PDB entry 8WRB | electron microscopy, 2.91 A resolution | chains A and B of the 5 polymer chains in the assembly

[Chain A]
Name: Guanine nucleotide-binding protein G(i) subunit alpha-1
Organism: Homo sapiens
UniProtKB: P63096 (GNAI1_HUMAN); residues 1-354 here = UniProt positions 1-354
Sequence (354 residues; row label = number of the first residue in the row):
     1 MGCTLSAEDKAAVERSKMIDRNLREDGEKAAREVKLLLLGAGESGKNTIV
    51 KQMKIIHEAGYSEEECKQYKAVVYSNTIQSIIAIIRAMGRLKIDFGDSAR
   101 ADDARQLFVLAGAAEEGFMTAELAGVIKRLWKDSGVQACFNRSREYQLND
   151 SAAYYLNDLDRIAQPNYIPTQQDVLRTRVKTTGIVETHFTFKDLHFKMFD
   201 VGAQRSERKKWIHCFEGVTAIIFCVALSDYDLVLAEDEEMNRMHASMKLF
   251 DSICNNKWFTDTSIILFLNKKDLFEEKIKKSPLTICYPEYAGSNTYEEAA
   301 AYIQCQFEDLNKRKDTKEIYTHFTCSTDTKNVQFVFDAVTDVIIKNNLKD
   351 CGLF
Unresolved in the structure: 1-3, 54-181
Differences from the reference sequence: engineered mutation Asn47 (Ser in P63096), Ala203 (Gly in P63096), Ala245 (Glu in P63096), Ser326 (Ala in P63096)
UniProt features mapped onto this chain:
  - region: Lys35 to Lys46, Thr48 (G1 motif), Asp173 to Thr181 (G2 motif), Phe196 to Gly202, Gln204, Arg205 (G3 motif), Ile265 to Asp272 (G4 motif), Thr324, Cys325, Thr327 to Thr329 (G5 motif)
  - binding site (GTP): Glu43 to Lys46, Thr48, Ser151, Leu175 to Thr181, Asp200 to Gly202, Gln204, Asn269 to Asp272
  - binding site (Mg(2+)): Thr181
  - modified residue: Arg178 (ADP-ribosylarginine), Gln204 (Deamidated glutamine), Cys351 (ADP-ribosylcysteine)
  - lipidation: Gly2 (N-myristoyl glycine), Cys3 (S-palmitoyl cysteine)
  - natural variant: Gly40 (G40C: In NEDHISB; G40R: In NEDHISB), Gly45 (G45D: In NEDHISB), Thr48 (T48I: In NEDHISB; T48K: In NEDHISB), Gln52 (Q52P: In NEDHISB), Ser75 (deletion: In NEDHISB; uncertain significance), Gln172 (deletion: In NEDHISB), Asp173 (D173V: In NEDHISB), Glu186 to Phe189 (deletion: In NEDHISB; uncertain significance), Cys224 (C224Y: In NEDHISB), Lys270 (K270N: In NEDHISB; K270R: In NEDHISB), Asp272 (D272G: In NEDHISB), Val332 (V332E: In NEDHISB; uncertain significance)
  - mutagenesis: Gly42 (G42R: Abolishes switch to an activated conformation and dissociation from beta and gamma subunits upon GTP binding. Abolishes interaction with RGS family members), Glu116 (E116L: Enhances interaction (inactive GDP-bound) with RGS14), Gln147 (Q147L: Enhances interaction (inactive GDP-bound) with RGS14)

[Chain B]
Name: Guanine nucleotide-binding protein G(I)/G(S)/G(T) subunit beta-1
Organism: Homo sapiens
UniProtKB: P62873 (GBB1_HUMAN); residue numbers follow UniProt; this construct covers 2-340
Sequence (376 residues; row label = number of the first residue in the row; numbers below 1 keep their minus sign (Met-9 is residue -9)):
    -9 MHHHHHHGSSGSELDQLRQEAEQLKNQIRDARKACADATLSQITNNIDPV
    41 GRIQMRTRRTLRGHLAKIYAMHWGTDSRLLVSASQDGKLIIWDSYTTNKV
    91 HAIPLRSSWVMTCAYAPSGNYVACGGLDNICSIYNLKTREGNVRVSRELA
   141 GHTGYLSCCRFLDDNQIVTSSGDTTCALWDIETGQQTTTFTGHTGDVMSL
   191 SLAPDTRLFVSGACDASAKLWDVREGMCRQTFTGHESDINAICFFPNGNA
   241 FATGSDDATCRLFDLRADQELMTYSHDNIICGITSVSFSKSGRLLLAGYD
   291 DFNCNVWDALKADRAGVLAGHDNRVSCLGVTDDGMAVATGSWDSFLKIWN
   341 GSSGGGGSGGGGSSGVSGWRLFKKIS
Unresolved in the structure: -9 to 1, 344-366
Differences from the reference sequence: initiating methionine (-9); expression tag (-8 to 1, 341-366)
UniProt features mapped onto this chain:
  - modified residue: Ser2 (N-acetylserine), His266 (Phosphohistidine)
  - natural variant: Leu30 (L30F: In MRD42; uncertain significance), Arg52 (R52G: In MRD42), Gly64 (G64V: In MRD42), Asp76 (D76E: In MRD42; D76G: In MRD42), Gly77 (G77S: In MRD42), Lys78 (K78R: In MRD42), Ile80 (I80N: In MRD42; I80T: In MRD42), His91 (H91R: In MRD42; uncertain significance), Ala92 (A92T: In MRD42), Pro94 (P94S: In MRD42), Leu95 (L95P: In MRD42), Arg96 (R96L: In MRD42), 5 further natural variant entries in UniProt

[How chain A and chain B interact]
Contacting residue pairs (46; chain A residue first):
  Val13(A) with Asn88(B)
  Arg15(A) with Val90(B), hydrogen bond (side chain-backbone); His91(B), hydrogen bond
  Ser16(A) with Asn88(B); Lys89(B), hydrogen bond (side chain-backbone)
  Ile19(A) with Lys89(B); Ala92(B), hydrophobic
  Asp20(A) with Lys89(B), salt bridge
  Leu23(A) with Leu55(B); Lys78(B); Ile80(B), hydrophobic; Lys89(B)
  Asp26(A) with Lys78(B), salt bridge
  Gly27(A) with Leu55(B)
  Thr182(A) with Asn119(B), hydrogen bond (backbone-side chain)
  Gly183(A) with Leu117(B); Asn119(B)
  Ile184(A) with Trp99(B); Leu117(B), hydrogen bond (backbone-backbone)
  Glu186(A) with Trp99(B), hydrogen bond
  Phe199(A) with Trp99(B), hydrophobic
  Gln204(A) with Leu117(B); Tyr145(B)
  Ser206(A) with Tyr145(B); Gly162(B); Asp186(B)
  Glu207(A) with Asp186(B), hydrogen bond (backbone-side chain)
  Lys210(A) with Met101(B); Tyr145(B); Met188(B); Cys204(B); Asp228(B), salt bridge; Asn230(B), hydrogen bond; Asp246(B), salt bridge
  Trp211(A) with Leu117(B), hydrophobic; Tyr145(B)
  His213(A) with Lys57(B); Tyr59(B), hydrogen bond
  Cys214(A) with Tyr59(B); Gln75(B), hydrogen bond; Trp99(B)
  Phe215(A) with Trp99(B), hydrophobic; Leu117(B), hydrophobic
  Glu216(A) with Lys57(B), salt bridge
  Trp258(A) with Arg314(B); Trp332(B), hydrophobic
Also at the interface, not in a pair above, chain A (24 interface residues in all): Ala12
Also at the interface, not in a pair above, chain B (29 interface residues in all): Gly53, Ser97, Asp118, His142

[In short]
Chain A and chain B form an interface of 24 and 29 residues respectively; the contacts include 10 hydrogen
bonds and 5 salt bridges. Polar contacts include Asp20(A)-Lys89(B), Asp26(A)-Lys78(B) and Lys210(A)-Asp228(B).
Chain A is Guanine nucleotide-binding protein G(i) subunit alpha-1 and chain B is Guanine nucleotide-binding
protein G(I)/G(S)/G(T) subunit beta-1, both from Homo sapiens; the structure, Lysophosphatidylserine receptor
GPR34-Gi complex, was determined by electron microscopy (same publication as 8IZB).
